PDB entry 9BE5 | electron microscopy, 3.30 A resolution | chains C and J of the 10 polymer chains in the assembly

== Chain C ==
Protein: Histone H2A type 1
From: Homo sapiens
UniProt: P0C0S8 (H2A1_HUMAN); residues 16-118 here correspond to UniProt positions 17-119 (UniProt number = residue number + 1)
Sequence (103 residues; each row starts with the number of its first residue):
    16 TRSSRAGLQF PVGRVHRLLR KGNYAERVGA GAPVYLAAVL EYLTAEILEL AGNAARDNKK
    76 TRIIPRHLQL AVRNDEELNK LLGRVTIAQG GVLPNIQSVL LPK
Sequence notes: conflict Val87 (Ile88 in P0C0S8), Arg99 (Lys100 in P0C0S8), Ser113 (Ala114 in P0C0S8)
Swiss-Prot annotation at these positions:
  - modified residue: Lys36 (N6-(2-hydroxyisobutyryl)lysine), Lys74 (N6-(2-hydroxyisobutyryl)lysine), Lys75 (N6-(2-hydroxyisobutyryl)lysine), Lys95 (N6-(2-hydroxyisobutyryl)lysine), Gln104 (N5-methylglutamine), Lys118 (N6-(2-hydroxyisobutyryl)lysine)

== Chain J ==
Molecule: 145-nt DNA strand
Sequence (145 nucleotides; each row starts with the number of its first residue; numbers below 1 keep their minus sign (DA-72 is residue -72)):
   -72 ATCGATGTAT ATATCTGACA CGTGCCTGGA GACTAGGGAG TAATCCCCTT GGCGGTTAAA
   -12 ACGCGGGGGA CAGCGCGTAC GTGCGTTTAA GCGGTGCTAG AGCTGTCTAC GACCAATTGA
    48 GCGGCCTCGG CACCGGGATT CTGAT

== Interface between chain C and chain J ==
Residue-residue contacts - 13 pairs, chain C then chain J:
  Arg29(C) - DC49(J)  salt bridge to the phosphate
  Arg35(C) - DA39(J)  salt bridge to the phosphate
  Arg42(C) - DG38(J)  sugar contact
  Arg42(C) - DA39(J)  phosphate contact
  Val43(C) - DG38(J)  sugar contact
  Val43(C) - DA39(J)  hydrogen bond to the phosphate
  Gly44(C) - DG38(J)  phosphate contact
  Ala45(C) - DG38(J)  hydrogen bond to the phosphate
  Lys75(C) - DC58(J)  phosphate contact
  Thr76(C) - DG57(J)  hydrogen bond to the phosphate
  Thr76(C) - DC58(J)  hydrogen bond to the phosphate
  Arg77(C) - DG57(J)  sugar contact
  Arg77(C) - DC58(J)  hydrogen bond to the phosphate
Also at the interface, not in a pair above, chain C (11 interface residues in all): His31, Lys74
Also at the interface, not in a pair above, chain J (7 interface residues in all): DG48, DA59

== Overview ==
11 residues of chain C face 7 of chain J across their interface, with 5 hydrogen bonds and 2 salt bridges.
Polar contacts include Val43(C)-DA39(J), Ala45(C)-DG38(J) and Thr76(C)-DG57(J).
Chain C is Histone H2A type 1 (Homo sapiens) and chain J is a 145-nt DNA strand; the structure, Cryo-EM
structure of Human Nucleosome collected by EPU on Glacios at 3.3 Angstrom resolution, was determined by
electron microscopy.
